PDB entry 3JBQ | electron microscopy, 11.00 A resolution (very low resolution: no residue pairs are listed; an interface is given only as per-side residue counts) | chains F and X of the 12 polymer chains in the assembly

# Chain F
Molecule: phosphodiesterase 5/6 chimera catalytic domain
Source organism: Bos taurus
Amino-acid sequence (330 residues; numbered 531 to 860; the number before each row is that of its first residue):
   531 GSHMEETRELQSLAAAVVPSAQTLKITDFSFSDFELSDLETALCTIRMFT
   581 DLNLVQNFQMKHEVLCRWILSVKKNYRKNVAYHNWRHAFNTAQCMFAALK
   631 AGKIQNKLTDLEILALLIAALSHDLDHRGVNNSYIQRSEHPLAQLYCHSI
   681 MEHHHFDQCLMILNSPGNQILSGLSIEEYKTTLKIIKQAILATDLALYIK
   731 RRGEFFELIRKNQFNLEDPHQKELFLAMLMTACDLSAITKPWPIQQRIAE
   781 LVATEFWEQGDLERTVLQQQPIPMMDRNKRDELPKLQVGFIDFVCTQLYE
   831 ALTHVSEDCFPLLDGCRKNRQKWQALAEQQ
Not modelled in the structure: 531, 860

# Chain X
Molecule: phosphodiesterase 6 gamma subunit inhibitory peptide
Source organism: Bos taurus
UniProtKB: P04972 (CNRG_BOVIN); numbering as in UniProt (aligned over 70-87)
Amino-acid sequence (18 residues; each row starts with the number of its first residue):
    70 WEAFNHLELHELAQYGII
Not modelled in the structure: 70

# Interface between chain F and chain X
At this resolution (11 A) residue pairs are not listed: 24 residues of chain F and 12 of chain X lie at the interface.

# Overview
24 residues of chain F and 12 residues of chain X are in contact.
Here chain F is phosphodiesterase 5/6 chimera catalytic domain and chain X is phosphodiesterase 6 gamma
subunit inhibitory peptide, both from Bos taurus. Entry 3JBQ (Domain Organization and Conformational
Plasticity of the G Protein Effector, PDE6) was determined by electron microscopy together with 3JAB from the
same study.
